PDB entry 7KNE | electron microscopy, 3.85 A resolution | chains B and D of the 4 polymer chains in the assembly

[Chain B]
Name: Spike glycoprotein
Source organism: Severe acute respiratory syndrome coronavirus 2
Reference sequence: P0DTC2 (SPIKE_SARS2); residue numbers follow UniProt; this construct covers 1-1208
Sequence (1288 residues; row label = number of the first residue in the row):
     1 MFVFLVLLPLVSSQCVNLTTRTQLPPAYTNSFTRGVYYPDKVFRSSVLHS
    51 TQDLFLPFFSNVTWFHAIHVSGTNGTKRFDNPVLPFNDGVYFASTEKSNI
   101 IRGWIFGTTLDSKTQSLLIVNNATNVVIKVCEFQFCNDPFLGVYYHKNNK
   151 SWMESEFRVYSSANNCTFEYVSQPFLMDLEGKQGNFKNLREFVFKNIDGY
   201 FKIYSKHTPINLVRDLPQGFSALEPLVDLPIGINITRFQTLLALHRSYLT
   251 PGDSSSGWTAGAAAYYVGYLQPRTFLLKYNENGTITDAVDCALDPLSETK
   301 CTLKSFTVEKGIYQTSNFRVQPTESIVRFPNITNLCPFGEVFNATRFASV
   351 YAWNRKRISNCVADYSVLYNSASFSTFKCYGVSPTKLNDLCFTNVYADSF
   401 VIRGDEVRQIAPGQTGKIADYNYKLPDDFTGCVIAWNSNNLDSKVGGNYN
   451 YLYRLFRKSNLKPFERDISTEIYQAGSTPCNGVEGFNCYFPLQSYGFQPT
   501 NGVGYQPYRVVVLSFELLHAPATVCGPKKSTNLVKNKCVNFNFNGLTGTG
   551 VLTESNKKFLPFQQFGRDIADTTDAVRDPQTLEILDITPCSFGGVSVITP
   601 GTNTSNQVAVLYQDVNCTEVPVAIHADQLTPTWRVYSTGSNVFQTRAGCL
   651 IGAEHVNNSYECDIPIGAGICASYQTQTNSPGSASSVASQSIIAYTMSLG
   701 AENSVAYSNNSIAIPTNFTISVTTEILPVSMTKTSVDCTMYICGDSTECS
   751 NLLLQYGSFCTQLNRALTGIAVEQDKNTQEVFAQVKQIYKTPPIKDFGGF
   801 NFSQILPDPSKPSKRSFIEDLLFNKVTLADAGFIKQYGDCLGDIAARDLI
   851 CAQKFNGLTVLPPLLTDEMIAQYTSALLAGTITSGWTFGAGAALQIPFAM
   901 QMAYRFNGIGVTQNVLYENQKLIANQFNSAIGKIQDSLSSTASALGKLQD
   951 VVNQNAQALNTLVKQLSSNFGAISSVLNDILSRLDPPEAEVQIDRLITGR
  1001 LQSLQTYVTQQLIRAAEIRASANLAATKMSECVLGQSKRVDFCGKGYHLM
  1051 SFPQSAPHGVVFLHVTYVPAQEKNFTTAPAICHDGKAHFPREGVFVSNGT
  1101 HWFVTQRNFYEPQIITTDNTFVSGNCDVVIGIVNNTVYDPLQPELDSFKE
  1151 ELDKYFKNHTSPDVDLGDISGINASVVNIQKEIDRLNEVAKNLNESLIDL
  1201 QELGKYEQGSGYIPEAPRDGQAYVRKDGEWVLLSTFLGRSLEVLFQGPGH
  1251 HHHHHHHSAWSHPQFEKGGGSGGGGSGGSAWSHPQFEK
Unresolved in the structure: 1-25, 67-78, 142-152, 178-185, 247-260, 627-639, 677-689, 829-851, 1149-1288
Differences from the reference sequence: engineered mutation Gly682 (Arg in P0DTC2), Ser683 (Arg in P0DTC2), Ser685 (Arg in P0DTC2), Pro986 (Lys in P0DTC2), Pro987 (Val in P0DTC2); expression tag (1209-1288)
UniProt features mapped onto this chain:
  - region: Asn280 to Cys301 (Putative superantigen), Arg403 to Asp405 (Integrin-binding motif), Asn448 to Phe456 (Immunodominant HLA epitope recognized by the CD8+), Pro681, Ala684 (Putative superantigen), Ser816 to Tyr837 (Fusion peptide 1), Lys835 to Phe855 (Fusion peptide 2), Asp1163 to Glu1202 (Heptad repeat 2)
  - site: Arg815, Ser816 (Cleavage)
  - glycosylation: Asn17 (N-linked (GlcNAc...) (complex) asparagine), Asn61 (N-linked (GlcNAc...) (hybrid) asparagine), Asn74 (N-linked (GlcNAc...) (complex) asparagine), Asn122 (N-linked (GlcNAc...) (hybrid) asparagine), Asn149 (N-linked (GlcNAc...) (complex) asparagine), Asn165 (N-linked (GlcNAc...) (complex) asparagine), Asn234 (N-linked (GlcNAc...) (high mannose) asparagine), Asn282 (N-linked (GlcNAc...) (complex) asparagine), Thr323 (O-linked (GalNAc) threonine), Ser325 (O-linked (HexNAc...) serine), Asn331 (N-linked (GlcNAc...) (complex) asparagine), Asn343 (N-linked (GlcNAc...) (complex) asparagine), Asn603 (N-linked (GlcNAc...) (hybrid) asparagine), Asn616 (N-linked (GlcNAc...) (complex) asparagine), Asn657 (N-linked (GlcNAc...) (complex) asparagine), Thr676 (O-linked (GlcNAc...) threonine), Thr678 (O-linked (GlcNAc...) threonine), Asn709 (N-linked (GlcNAc...) (high mannose) asparagine), Asn717 (N-linked (GlcNAc...) (hybrid) asparagine), Asn801 (N-linked (GlcNAc...) (hybrid) asparagine) and 6 more in UniProt
  - natural variant: Leu5 (L5F: In strain: Iota/B.1.526), Ser13 (S13I: In strain: Epsilon/B.1.427/B.1.429), Leu18 (L18F: In strain: Beta/B.1.351, Gamma/P.1 and 1 more), Thr19 (T19I: In strain: Omicron/BQ.1.1, Omicron/XBB.1.5 and 1 more; T19R: In strain: Delta/B.1.617.2, Omicron/BA.2 and 4 more), Thr20 (T20N: In strain: Gamma/P.1), Leu24 to Ala27 (sequence variant, change not given here; In strain: Omicron/BA.2, Omicron/BA.2.12.1 and 6 more), Pro26 (P26S: In strain: Gamma/P.1), Gln52 (Q52H: In strain: Omicron/EG.5.1), Ala67 (A67V: In strain: Eta/B.1.525, Omicron/BA.1), His69 to Val70 (deletion: In strain: Alpha/B.1.1.7, Eta/B.1.525 and 5 more), Gly75 (G75V: In strain: Lambda/C.37), Thr76 (T76I: In strain: Lambda/C.37), 82 further natural variant entries in UniProt
  - mutagenesis: His69 to Val70 (Increased incorporation of cleaved spike into virions), Asn121 (N121Q: Partial loss of biliverdin affinity), Arg190 (R190K: Partial loss of biliverdin affinity), Asn234 (N234Q: Increased resistance to neutralizing antibodies), Asn331 (N331Q: Reduced viral infectivity), Asn343 (N343Q: Reduced viral infectivity), Leu452 (L452R: Increased resistance to neutralizing antibodies. Decreases HLA binding to NF9 epitope. Increased binding affinity to human ACE2), Tyr453 (Y453F: Decreased HLA binding to NF9 epitope. Increased binding affinity to human ACE2), Ala475 (A475V: Increased resistance to neutralizing antibodies), Val483 (V483A: Increased resistance to neutralizing antibodies), Glu484 (E484D: Increased replication in human TMEM106B overexpressing cells), Phe490 (F490L: Increased resistance to neutralizing antibodies and human covalescent sera neutralization), 12 further mutagenesis entries in UniProt
Disulfides: Cys131-Cys166, Cys291-Cys301, Cys336-Cys361, Cys379-Cys432, Cys391-Cys525, Cys480-Cys488, Cys538-Cys590, Cys617-Cys649, Cys662-Cys671, Cys738-Cys760, Cys743-Cys749, Cys1032-Cys1043, Cys1082-Cys1126
Covalently attached groups: N-acetylglucosamine (NAG) linked to Asn61, Asn165, Asn234, Asn282, Asn331, Asn343, Asn603, Asn616, Asn657, Asn709, Asn717, Asn801, Asn1074, Asn1098, Asn1134

[Chain D]
Name: Angiotensin-converting enzyme 2
Source organism: Homo sapiens
Notes: EC 3.4.17.23, 3.4.17.-
Reference sequence: Q9BYF1 (ACE2_HUMAN); numbering as in UniProt (aligned over 19-615)
Sequence (597 residues; numbered 19 to 615; the number before each row is that of its first residue):
    19 STIEEQAKTFLDKFNHEAEDLFYQSSLASWNYNTNITEENVQNMNNAGDK
    69 WSAFLKEQSTLAQMYPLQEIQNLTVKLQLQALQQNGSSVLSEDKSKRLNT
   119 ILNTMSTIYSTGKVCNPDNPQECLLLEPGLNEIMANSLDYNERLWAWESW
   169 RSEVGKQLRPLYEEYVVLKNEMARANHYEDYGDYWRGDYEVNGVDGYDYS
   219 RGQLIEDVEHTFEEIKPLYEHLHAYVRAKLMNAYPSYISPIGCLPAHLLG
   269 DMWGRFWTNLYSLTVPFGQKPNIDVTDAMVDQAWDAQRIFKEAEKFFVSV
   319 GLPNMTQGFWENSMLTDPGNVQKAVCHPTAWDLGKGDFRILMCTKVTMDD
   369 FLTAHHEMGHIQYDMAYAAQPFLLRNGANEGFHEAVGEIMSLSAATPKHL
   419 KSIGLLSPDFQEDNETEINFLLKQALTIVGTLPFTYMLEKWRWMVFKGEI
   469 PKDQWMKKWWEMKREIVGVVEPVPHDETYCDPASLFHVSNDYSFIRYYTR
   519 TLYQFQFQEALCQAAKHEGPLHKCDISNSTEAGQKLFNMLRLGKSEPWTL
   569 ALENVVGAKNMNVRPLLNYFEPLFTWLKDQNKNSFVGWSTDWSPYAD
Unresolved in the structure: 615
UniProt features mapped onto this chain:
  - region (Interaction with SARS-CoV spike glycoprotein): Asp30 to Tyr41, Met82 to Pro84, Lys353 to Arg357
  - active site: Glu375 (Proton acceptor), His505 (Proton donor)
  - binding site (chloride): Arg169, Trp477, Lys481
  - binding site (substrate): Arg273, His345, Pro346, Tyr515
  - binding site (Zn(2+)): His374, His378, Glu402
  - glycosylation (N-linked (GlcNAc...) asparagine): Asn53, Asn90, Asn103, Asn322, Asn432, Asn546
  - mutagenesis: Ser19 (S19P: Increases slightly the interaction with RBD domain of SARS-CoV-2 spike protein), Gln24 to Lys26 (Slightly inhibits interaction with SARS-CoV spike glycoprotein), Gln24 (Q24T: Increases slightly the interaction with RBD domain of SARS-CoV-2 spike protein), Ala25 (A25V: Increases slightly the interaction with RBD domain of SARS-CoV-2 spike protein), Thr27 (T27Y: Increases slightly the interaction with RBD domain of SARS-CoV-2 spike protein. In sACE2.v2.2; increases interaction with RBD domain of SARS-CoV-2 spike protein ...), Leu29 (L29F: Increases slightly the interaction with RBD domain of SARS-CoV-2 spike protein), Lys31 (K31D: Abolishes interaction with SARS-CoV spike glycoprotein; K31Y: Increases slightly the interaction with RBD domain of SARS-CoV-2 spike protein), Asn33 (N33D: Increases slightly the interaction with RBD domain of SARS-CoV-2 spike protein), His34 (H34A: Increases slightly the interaction with RBD domain of SARS-CoV-2 spike protein), Glu37 (E37A: No effect on interaction with SARS-CoV spike glycoprotein), Asp38 (D38A: No effect on interaction with SARS-CoV spike glycoprotein), Leu39 (L39R: Increases slightly the interaction with RBD domain of SARS-CoV-2 spike protein), 48 further mutagenesis entries in UniProt
Disulfides: Cys133-Cys141, Cys344-Cys361, Cys530-Cys542
Covalently attached groups: N-acetylglucosamine (NAG) linked to Asn53, Asn90, Asn103, Asn322, Asn432, Asn546

[Interface between chain B and chain D]
Pairs across the interface (31):
  Lys417(B) - Asp30(D)  salt bridge
  Tyr449(B) - Asp38(D)  hydrogen bond
  Tyr453(B) - His34(D)  hydrogen bond
  Leu455(B) - Asp30(D)
  Leu455(B) - His34(D)
  Phe456(B) - Thr27(D)
  Phe456(B) - Asp30(D)
  Tyr473(B) - Thr27(D)
  Ala475(B) - Gln24(D)
  Ala475(B) - Thr27(D)
  Gly476(B) - Gln24(D)
  Phe486(B) - Met82(D)  hydrophobic
  Tyr489(B) - Thr27(D)
  Tyr489(B) - Phe28(D)
  Tyr489(B) - Tyr83(D)  hydrogen bond
  Phe490(B) - Lys31(D)
  Gln493(B) - His34(D)
  Gln493(B) - Glu35(D)  hydrogen bond
  Ser494(B) - Asp38(D)
  Gly496(B) - Lys353(D)  hydrogen bond (backbone-side chain)
  Gln498(B) - Tyr41(D)
  Gln498(B) - Gln42(D)  hydrogen bond
  Thr500(B) - Tyr41(D)  hydrogen bond
  Thr500(B) - Asn330(D)
  Thr500(B) - Asp355(D)
  Thr500(B) - Arg357(D)
  Asn501(B) - Tyr41(D)  hydrogen bond
  Gly502(B) - Lys353(D)  hydrogen bond (backbone-backbone)
  Gly502(B) - Gly354(D)
  Tyr505(B) - Glu37(D)
  Tyr505(B) - Lys353(D)
Other interface residues (no listed pair), chain B (25 interface residues in all): Arg403, Gly446, Ser477, Asn487, Tyr495, Val503
Other interface residues (no listed pair), chain D (22 interface residues in all): Ser19, Leu45, Gln325, Arg393

[Overview]
25 residues of chain B and 22 residues of chain D are in contact; the contacts include 9 hydrogen bonds and 1
salt bridge. Polar contacts include Lys417(B)-Asp30(D), Tyr449(B)-Asp38(D) and Tyr453(B)-His34(D). Covalently
linked N-acetylglucosamine: at Asn61(B), Asn165(B), Asn234(B), Asn282(B), Asn331(B) and Asn343(B) and 9 more.
Here chain B is Spike glycoprotein (Severe acute respiratory syndrome coronavirus 2) and chain D is
Angiotensin-converting enzyme 2 (Homo sapiens). Entry 7KNE (Cryo-EM structure of single ACE2-bound SARS-CoV-2
trimer spike at pH 5.5) was determined by electron microscopy together with 7KMB, 7KMS, 7KMZ, 7KNB, 7KNH and
7KNI from the same study.
